PDB entry 9ES0 | electron microscopy, 2.58 A resolution | chains h and i of the 28 polymer chains in the assembly

[Chain h (and i)]
Protein: 10 kDa heat shock protein, mitochondrial
From: Homo sapiens
Notes: chain i of this document is another copy of the same molecule, construct and numbering; everything in this record applies to it too
Reference sequence: P61604 (CH10_HUMAN); residues 1-102 here = UniProt positions 1-102
Amino-acid sequence (102 residues; numbered 1 to 102; the number before each row is that of its first residue):
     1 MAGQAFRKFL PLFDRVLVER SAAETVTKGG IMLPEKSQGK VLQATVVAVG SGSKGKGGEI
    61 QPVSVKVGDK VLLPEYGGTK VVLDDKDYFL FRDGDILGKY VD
Unresolved in the structure: 1-2
Curated features (UniProtKB/Swiss-Prot):
  - modified residue: Ala-2 (N-acetylalanine), Lys-8 (N6-acetyllysine), Lys-28 (N6-succinyllysine), Lys-40 (N6-acetyllysine), Lys-54 (N6-malonyllysine), Lys-56 (N6-acetyllysine), Lys-66 (N6-acetyllysine), Lys-70 (N6-acetyllysine), Thr-79 (Phosphothreonine), Lys-80 (N6-acetyllysine), Lys-86 (N6-acetyllysine), Lys-99 (N6-acetyllysine)

[How chain h and chain i interact]
Contacting residue pairs (30):
  Lys-56(h) with Lys-54(i), hydrogen bond (side chain-backbone); Lys-56(i); Gly-57(i)
  Ser-64(h) with Phe-13(i)
  Val-65(h) with Leu-12(i), hydrophobic
  Leu-72(h) with Phe-9(i), hydrophobic; Val-81(i), hydrophobic
  Asp-93(h) with Phe-13(i)
  Gly-94(h) with Phe-13(i); Arg-15(i), hydrogen bond (backbone-side chain)
  Ile-96(h) with Leu-12(i), hydrophobic; Arg-15(i), hydrogen bond (backbone-side chain)
  Leu-97(h) with Pro-11(i); Leu-12(i), hydrogen bond (backbone-backbone); Arg-15(i); Thr-79(i); Leu-90(i), hydrophobic
  Gly-98(h) with Phe-9(i); Leu-10(i); Pro-11(i); Leu-12(i)
  Lys-99(h) with Phe-9(i); Leu-10(i), hydrogen bond (backbone-backbone); Leu-12(i)
  Tyr-100(h) with Lys-8(i); Phe-9(i), hydrophobic
  Val-101(h) with Ala-5(i), hydrophobic; Lys-8(i); Leu-10(i), hydrophobic
  Asp-102(h) with Lys-8(i)
Also at the interface, not in a pair above, chain h (15 interface residues in all): Gln-61, Asp-95
Also at the interface, not in a pair above, chain i (16 interface residues in all): Gly-55, Leu-83

[Overview]
15 residues of chain h face 16 of chain i across their interface, with 5 hydrogen bonds. Polar contacts
include Lys-56(h)/Lys-54(i), Gly-94(h)/Arg-15(i) and Ile-96(h)/Arg-15(i).
Chain h and chain i are both 10 kDa heat shock protein, mitochondrial (Homo sapiens); the structure, ATP-bound
human mitochondrial Hsp60-Hsp10 football complex, was determined by electron microscopy, deposited together
with 9ES1, 9ES4, 9ES5, 9H5S and 9H5T.
